1IKY - chains A and B; structure by X-ray diffraction, 3.00 A resolution.

== Chain A ==
Protein: Pol polyprotein
Source organism: Human immunodeficiency virus 1
Notes: EC 2.7.7.49
UniProt: P03366 (POL_HV1B1); residues 1-560 here correspond to UniProt positions 168-727 (UniProt number = residue number + 167)
Sequence (560 residues; each row starts with the number of its first residue):
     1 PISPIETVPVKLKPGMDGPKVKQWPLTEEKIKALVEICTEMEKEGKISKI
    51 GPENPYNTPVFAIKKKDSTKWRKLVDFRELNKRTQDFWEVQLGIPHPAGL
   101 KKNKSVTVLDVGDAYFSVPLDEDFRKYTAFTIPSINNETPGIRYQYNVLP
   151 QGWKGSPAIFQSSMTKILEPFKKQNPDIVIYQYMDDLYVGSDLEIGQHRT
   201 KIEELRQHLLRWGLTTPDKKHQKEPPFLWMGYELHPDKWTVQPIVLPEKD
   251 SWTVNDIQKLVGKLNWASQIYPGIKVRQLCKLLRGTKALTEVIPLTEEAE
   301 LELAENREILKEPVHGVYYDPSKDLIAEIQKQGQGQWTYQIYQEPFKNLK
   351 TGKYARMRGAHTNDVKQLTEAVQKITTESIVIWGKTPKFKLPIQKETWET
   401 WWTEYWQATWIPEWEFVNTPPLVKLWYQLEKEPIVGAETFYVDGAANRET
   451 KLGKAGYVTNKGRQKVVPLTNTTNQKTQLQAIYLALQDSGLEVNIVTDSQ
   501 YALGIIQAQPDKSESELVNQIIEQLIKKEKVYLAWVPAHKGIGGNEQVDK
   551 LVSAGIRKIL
Not modelled in the structure: 558-560
Construct notes: engineered mutation Asn-103 (Lys270 in P03366), Gln-478 (Glu645 in P03366)
Residues lining bound ligands: MSD (1-[2-(3-acetyl-2-hydroxy-6-methoxy-phenyl)-cyclopropyl]-3-(5-cyano-pyridin-2-yl)-thiourea): Pro-95, Leu-100, Lys-101, Asn-103, Val-106, Val-179, Tyr-181, Tyr-188, Val-189, Gly-190, Pro-225, Phe-227, Trp-229, Leu-234, His-235, Pro-236, Tyr-318

== Chain B ==
Protein: Pol polyprotein
Source organism: Human immunodeficiency virus 1
Notes: EC 2.7.7.49
UniProt: P03366 (POL_HV1B1); residues 1001-1427 here correspond to UniProt positions 168-594 (UniProt number = residue number - 833)
Sequence (427 residues; numbered 1001 to 1427; the number before each row is that of its first residue):
  1001 PISPIETVPVKLKPGMDGPKVKQWPLTEEKIKALVEICTEMEKEGKISKI
  1051 GPENPYNTPVFAIKKKDSTKWRKLVDFRELNKRTQDFWEVQLGIPHPAGL
  1101 KKNKSVTVLDVGDAYFSVPLDEDFRKYTAFTIPSINNETPGIRYQYNVLP
  1151 QGWKGSPAIFQSSMTKILEPFKKQNPDIVIYQYMDDLYVGSDLEIGQHRT
  1201 KIEELRQHLLRWGLTTPDKKHQKEPPFLWMGYELHPDKWTVQPIVLPEKD
  1251 SWTVNDIQKLVGKLNWASQIYPGIKVRQLCKLLRGTKALTEVIPLTEEAE
  1301 LELAENREILKEPVHGVYYDPSKDLIAEIQKQGQGQWTYQIYQEPFKNLK
  1351 TGKYARMRGAHTNDVKQLTEAVQKITTESIVIWGKTPKFKLPIQKETWET
  1401 WWTEYWQATWIPEWEFVNTPPLVKLWY
Not modelled in the structure: 1001-1004, 1218-1230, 1357-1361
Construct notes: engineered mutation Asn-1103 (Lys270 in P03366)

== How chain A and chain B interact ==
Pairs across the interface (85; chain A residue first):
  Val-8(A) with Glu-1053(B)
  Pro-9(A) with Glu-1053(B)
  Gln-85(A) with Glu-1053(B), hydrogen bond (side chain-backbone)
  Asp-86(A) with Lys-1020(B), salt bridge; Pro-1055(B)
  Phe-87(A) with Pro-1052(B)
  Trp-88(A) with Pro-1052(B), hydrogen bond (backbone-backbone); Asn-1054(B); Asn-1057(B); Thr-1131(B); Arg-1143(B)
  Leu-92(A) with Asn-1137(B)
  Gly-93(A) with Asn-1137(B), hydrogen bond (backbone-side chain)
  Ile-94(A) with Asn-1137(B)
  Pro-95(A) with Asn-1136(B); Asn-1137(B)
  His-96(A) with Asn-1136(B), hydrogen bond (backbone-side chain)
  Gly-99(A) with Asn-1136(B)
  Ser-162(A) with Pro-1052(B)
  Glu-169(A) with Lys-1049(B), salt bridge
  Arg-358(A) with Glu-1396(B), salt bridge
  Glu-370(A) with Gln-1394(B)
  Gln-373(A) with Glu-1396(B); Thr-1397(B); Thr-1400(B), hydrogen bond; Trp-1401(B), hydrogen bond
  Thr-376(A) with Trp-1401(B)
  Thr-377(A) with Thr-1400(B)
  Ile-380(A) with Leu-1026(B)
  Val-381(A) with Pro-1025(B), hydrophobic; Ile-1135(B); Asn-1136(B), hydrogen bond (backbone-backbone)
  Ile-382(A) with Ile-1135(B); Asn-1136(B)
  Trp-383(A) with Ile-1135(B)
  Gly-384(A) with Thr-1027(B); Glu-1028(B), hydrogen bond (backbone-backbone); Ile-1135(B)
  Trp-402(A) with Lys-1331(B), hydrogen bond (backbone-side chain); Asp-1364(B), hydrogen bond
  Tyr-405(A) with Lys-1331(B), hydrogen bond (backbone-side chain)
  Trp-406(A) with Lys-1331(B); Asn-1418(B); Thr-1419(B)
  Gln-407(A) with Lys-1331(B), hydrogen bond (backbone-side chain); Pro-1392(B); Ile-1393(B); Gln-1394(B)
  Ala-408(A) with Trp-1337(B), hydrophobic; Pro-1392(B), hydrogen bond (backbone-backbone); Ile-1393(B)
  Thr-409(A) with Asp-1364(B), hydrogen bond (backbone-side chain)
  Trp-410(A) with Asn-1363(B); Val-1365(B), hydrophobic
  Pro-412(A) with Trp-1401(B), hydrophobic
  Pro-433(A) with Asn-1255(B); Leu-1289(B), hydrophobic
  Ile-434(A) with Thr-1290(B)
  Val-435(A) with Thr-1290(B)
  Thr-439(A) with Ala-1288(B); Leu-1289(B)
  Tyr-441(A) with Gln-1258(B); Lys-1287(B), hydrogen bond (side chain-backbone)
  Thr-459(A) with Thr-1286(B)
  Asn-460(A) with Thr-1286(B); Lys-1287(B); Ala-1288(B)
  Asn-494(A) with Leu-1289(B)
  Val-496(A) with Leu-1289(B), hydrophobic
  Leu-503(A) with Pro-1421(B), hydrophobic
  Tyr-532(A) with Asn-1255(B), hydrogen bond; Leu-1289(B), hydrophobic
  Val-536(A) with Gln-1258(B)
  Pro-537(A) with Gly-1262(B); Asn-1265(B)
  Lys-540(A) with Asn-1265(B), hydrogen bond
  Gly-541(A) with Cys-1280(B)
  Ile-542(A) with Cys-1280(B), hydrophobic; Arg-1284(B)
  Gly-543(A) with Arg-1284(B); Gly-1285(B)
  Gly-544(A) with Gly-1285(B), hydrogen bond (backbone-backbone); Thr-1286(B)
  Gln-547(A) with Gly-1285(B); Thr-1286(B)
Other interface residues (no listed pair), chain A (66 interface residues in all): Leu-100, Ala-158, Ile-159, Thr-165, Tyr-181, Gln-182, Thr-369, Thr-386, Gly-436, Val-458, Gln-500, Gly-504, Gln-507, Ala-534, Trp-535
Other interface residues (no listed pair), chain B (52 interface residues in all): Trp-1024, Glu-1138, Pro-1140, Val-1261, Trp-1266, Leu-1368, Tyr-1405, Val-1417, Lys-1424

== Overview ==
Chain A and chain B form an interface of 66 and 52 residues respectively, with 18 hydrogen bonds and 3 salt
bridges. Polar contacts include Asp-86(A)/Lys-1020(B), Glu-169(A)/Lys-1049(B) and Arg-358(A)/Glu-1396(B).
Bound to chain A: compound MSD.
Chain A is Pol polyprotein and chain B is Pol polyprotein, both from Human immunodeficiency virus 1; the
structure, HIV-1 Reverse Transcriptase in Complex with the Inhibitor MSC194, was determined by X-ray
diffraction together with 1IKV, 1IKW and 1IKX from the same study.
